Entry 3CH8 (X-ray diffraction, 1.90 A resolution); this record covers chains A and P.

Chain A:
Protein: fusion protein PDZ-Fibronectin, Fibronectin
Source organism: Homo sapiens
Reference sequence: P02751 (FINC_HUMAN); aligned to UniProt positions 1538-1629 over residues 103-194 (the alignment contains insertions or deletions, so no single offset holds)
Chain sequence (195 residues; row label = number of the first residue in the row; numbering starts at 0):
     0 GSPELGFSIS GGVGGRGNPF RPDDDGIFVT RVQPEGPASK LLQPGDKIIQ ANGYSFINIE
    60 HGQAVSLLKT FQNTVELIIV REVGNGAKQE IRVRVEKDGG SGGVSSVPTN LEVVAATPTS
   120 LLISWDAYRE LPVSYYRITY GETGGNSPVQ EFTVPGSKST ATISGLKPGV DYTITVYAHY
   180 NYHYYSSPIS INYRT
Disordered / not traced: 0, 82-84, 194
Sequence notes: linker (83-102); conflict Ser105 (Asp1540 in P02751), Thr108 (Arg1543 in P02751), Asn109 (Asp1544 in P02751), Arg128 (Pro1562 in P02751), Glu129 (Ala1563 in P02751), Leu130 (Val1564 in P02751), Pro131 (Thr1565 in P02751), Ser133 (Arg1567 in P02751), His178 (Arg1615 in P02751), Tyr179 (Gly1616 in P02751), Asn180 (Asp1617 in P02751), Tyr181 (Ser1618 in P02751), His182 (Pro1619 in P02751), Tyr183 (Ala1620 in P02751), Tyr184 (Ser1621 in P02751), Ser186 (Lys1623 in P02751); insertion (127)
Small-molecule neighbours: Mg2+ (MG): Thr116, Ser119, Leu121

Chain P:
Protein: C-terminal octapeptide from protein ARVCF
Notes: fragment: C-terminal residues
Chain sequence (8 residues; row label = number of the first residue in the row):
     6 PQPVDSWV

How chain A and chain P interact:
Pairs across the interface (38):
  Glu3(A) with Val13(P)
  Leu4(A) with Val13(P), hydrogen bond (backbone-backbone)
  Gly5(A) with Trp12(P); Val13(P), hydrogen bond (backbone-backbone)
  Phe6(A) with Trp12(P); Val13(P), hydrogen bond (backbone-backbone)
  Ser7(A) with Asp10(P), hydrogen bond; Ser11(P); Trp12(P)
  Ile8(A) with Val9(P); Asp10(P); Ser11(P), hydrogen bond (backbone-backbone)
  Ser9(A) with Val9(P)
  Arg15(A) with Gln7(P); Pro8(P), hydrogen bond (side chain-backbone)
  Arg30(A) with Asp10(P); Trp12(P)
  Gln32(A) with Trp12(P)
  His60(A) with Ser11(P)
  Val64(A) with Ser11(P)
  Leu67(A) with Val13(P), hydrophobic
  Lys68(A) with Trp12(P), hydrogen bond (side chain-backbone)
  Val103(A) with Trp12(P)
  Arg136(A) with Pro6(P)
  His178(A) with Pro6(P)
  Asn180(A) with Val9(P)
  Tyr181(A) with Pro6(P)
  His182(A) with Pro6(P); Gln7(P), hydrogen bond (side chain-backbone); Val9(P)
  Tyr183(A) with Pro6(P); Gln7(P), hydrogen bond (backbone-backbone); Pro8(P); Val9(P), hydrogen bond (backbone-backbone)
  Tyr184(A) with Val9(P), hydrophobic; Asp10(P)
  Ser185(A) with Asp10(P), hydrogen bond; Trp12(P), hydrogen bond
Also at the interface, not in a pair above, chain A (27 interface residues in all): Gly10, Thr29, Val31, Ser186

Overview:
The interface between chain A and chain P involves 27 residues on one side and 8 on the other, with 12
hydrogen bonds. Polar contacts include Gly5(A)-Val13(P), Ser7(A)-Asp10(P) and Arg15(A)-Pro8(P). Bound to chain
A: Mg2+.
Chain A is fusion protein PDZ-Fibronectin, Fibronectin (Homo sapiens) and chain P is C-terminal octapeptide
from protein ARVCF; the structure, The crystal structure of PDZ-Fibronectin fusion protein, was determined by
X-ray diffraction.
